3HHZ - chains K and M of the 11 polymer chains in the assembly; structure by X-ray diffraction, 3.50 A resolution.

Chain K (and M):
Name: Nucleoprotein
Organism: Vesicular stomatitis Indiana virus
Notes: chain M of this document is another copy of the same molecule, construct and numbering; everything in this record applies to it too
UniProtKB: Q77E03 (NCAP_VSIVN); residue numbers follow UniProt; this construct covers 2-422
Amino-acid sequence (421 residues; numbered 2 to 422; the number before each row is that of its first residue):
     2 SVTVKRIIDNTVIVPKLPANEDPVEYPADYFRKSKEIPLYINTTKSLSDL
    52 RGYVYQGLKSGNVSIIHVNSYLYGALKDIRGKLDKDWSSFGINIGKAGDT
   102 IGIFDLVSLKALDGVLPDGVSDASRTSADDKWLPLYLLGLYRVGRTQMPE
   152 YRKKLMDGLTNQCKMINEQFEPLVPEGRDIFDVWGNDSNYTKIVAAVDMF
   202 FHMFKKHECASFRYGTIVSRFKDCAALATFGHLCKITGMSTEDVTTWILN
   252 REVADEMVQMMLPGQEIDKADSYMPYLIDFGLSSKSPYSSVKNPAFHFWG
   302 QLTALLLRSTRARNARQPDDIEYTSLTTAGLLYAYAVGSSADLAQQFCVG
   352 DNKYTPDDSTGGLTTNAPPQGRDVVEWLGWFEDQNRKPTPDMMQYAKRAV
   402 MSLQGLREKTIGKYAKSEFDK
Curated features (UniProtKB/Swiss-Prot):
  - binding site (RNA): Arg-143, Tyr-152, Lys-206, Arg-214, Lys-286, Arg-317, Arg-408
  - mutagenesis: Ser-290 (S290W: Loss of RNA-binding)

How chain K and chain M interact:
Contacting residue pairs (14):
  Thr-4(K) with Cys-349(M); Val-350(M)
  Val-5(K) with Phe-348(M), hydrophobic; Cys-349(M); Val-350(M), hydrophobic
  Lys-6(K) with Phe-348(M); Cys-349(M), hydrogen bond (backbone-backbone); Val-350(M); Gly-351(M)
  Arg-7(K) with Gln-347(M); Phe-348(M)
  Ile-8(K) with Gln-347(M), hydrogen bond (backbone-backbone); Cys-349(M), hydrophobic
  Ile-14(K) with Phe-348(M), hydrophobic
Also at the interface, not in a pair above, chain M (7 interface residues in all): Gln-346, Asn-353

Overview:
6 residues of chain K and 7 residues of chain M are in contact; the contacts include 2 hydrogen bonds. The
backbones hydrogen-bond at Lys-6(K)/Cys-349(M) and Ile-8(K)/Gln-347(M). Curated annotation (UniProt) lists 7
RNA-binding residues and one mutagenesis site on chain K.
Both chains are Nucleoprotein (Vesicular stomatitis Indiana virus). Entry 3HHZ (Complex of the vesicular
stomatitis virus nucleocapsid and the nucleocapsid-binding domain of the phosphoprotein) was determined by
X-ray diffraction (same publication as 3HHW).
